8OYB - chains A and C of the 3 polymer chains in the assembly; structure by X-ray diffraction, 2.25 A resolution.

# Chain A
Molecule: Deoxyribodipyrimidine photo-lyase
Organism: Methanosarcina mazei Go1
Notes: EC 4.1.99.3
UniProtKB: Q8PYK9 (Q8PYK9_METMA); numbering as in UniProt (aligned over 1-464)
Amino-acid sequence (498 residues; numbered -19 to 478; the number before each row is that of its first residue; numbers below 1 keep their minus sign (Met-19 is residue -19)):
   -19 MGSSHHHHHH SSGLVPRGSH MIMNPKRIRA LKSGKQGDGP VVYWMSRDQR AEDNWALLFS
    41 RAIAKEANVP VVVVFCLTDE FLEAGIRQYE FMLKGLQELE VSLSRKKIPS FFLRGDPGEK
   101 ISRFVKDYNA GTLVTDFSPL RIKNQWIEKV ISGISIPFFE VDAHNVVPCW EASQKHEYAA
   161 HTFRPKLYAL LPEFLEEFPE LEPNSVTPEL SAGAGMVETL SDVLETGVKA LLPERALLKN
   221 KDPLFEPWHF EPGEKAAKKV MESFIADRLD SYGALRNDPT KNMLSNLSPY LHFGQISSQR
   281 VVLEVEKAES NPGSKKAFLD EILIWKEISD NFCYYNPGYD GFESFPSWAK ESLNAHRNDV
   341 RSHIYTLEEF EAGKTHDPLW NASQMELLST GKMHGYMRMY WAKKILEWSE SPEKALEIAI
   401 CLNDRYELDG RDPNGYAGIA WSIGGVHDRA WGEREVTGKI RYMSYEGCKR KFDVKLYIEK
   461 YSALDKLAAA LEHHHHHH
Disordered / not traced: -19 to 1, 190-198, 470-478
Sequence notes: initiating methionine (-19); expression tag (-18 to 0, 465-478)
Ligand contacts: dihydroflavine-adenine dinucleotide (FDA): Tyr252, Leu264, Ser265, Asn266, Leu267, Ser268, Leu271, Phe298, Glu301, Ile302, Trp305, Lys306, Ser309, Lys372, Met373, Gly375, Arg378, Met379, Trp381, Ala382, Asn403, Glu407, Asp409, Gly410, Asp412, Asn414, Gly415, Gly418, Ile419, Ser422

# Chain C
Molecule: Cpd-comprising oligonucleotide
Sequence (14 nucleotides; row label = number of the first residue in the row):
     1 ATCGGCTTCG CGCA

# How chain A and chain C interact
Contacting residue pairs (29):
  Ala160(A) - DT7(C)  hydrogen bond to the phosphate
  His161(A) - DC6(C)  phosphate contact
  His161(A) - DT7(C)  salt bridge to the phosphate
  Arg164(A) - DT7(C)  salt bridge to the phosphate
  Arg256(A) - DT7(C)  base contact
  Arg256(A) - DT8(C)  base contact
  Glu301(A) - DT7(C)  hydrogen bond to the base
  Trp305(A) - DT7(C)  stacking on the base
  Tyr376(A) - DC9(C)  phosphate contact
  Trp421(A) - DT7(C)  base contact
  Arg429(A) - DC6(C)  base contact
  Trp431(A) - DT8(C)  phosphate contact
  Trp431(A) - DC9(C)  base contact
  Arg441(A) - DT8(C)  salt bridge to the phosphate
  Arg441(A) - DC9(C)  hydrogen bond to the sugar
  Tyr442(A) - DC9(C)  phosphate contact
  Tyr442(A) - DG10(C)  sugar contact
  Met443(A) - DC9(C)  phosphate contact
  Met443(A) - DG10(C)  phosphate contact
  Ser444(A) - DG10(C)  hydrogen bond to the phosphate
  Ser444(A) - DC11(C)  hydrogen bond to the phosphate
  Glu446(A) - DC11(C)  phosphate contact
  Gly447(A) - DG10(C)  phosphate contact
  Gly447(A) - DC11(C)  phosphate contact
  Arg450(A) - DC11(C)  base contact
  Arg450(A) - DG12(C)  hydrogen bond to the base
  Arg450(A) - DC13(C)  base contact
  Lys451(A) - DC9(C)  salt bridge to the phosphate
  Lys451(A) - DG10(C)  salt bridge to the phosphate
Other interface residues (no listed pair), chain A (22 interface residues in all): Ala159, Gly253, Met379, Cys448
Other interface residues (no listed pair), chain C (9 interface residues in all): DG5

# Summary
The interface between chain A and chain C involves 22 residues on one side and 9 on the other; the contacts
include 6 hydrogen bonds, 5 salt bridges and 1 aromatic stacking contact. Polar contacts include
Glu301(A)-DT7(C), Arg450(A)-DG12(C) and Arg441(A)-DC9(C).
Here chain A is Deoxyribodipyrimidine photo-lyase (Methanosarcina mazei Go1) and chain C is Cpd-comprising
oligonucleotide. Entry 8OYB (Time-resolved SFX structure of the class II photolyase complexed with a thymine
dimer (30 microsecond pump-probe ...) was determined by X-ray diffraction (same publication as 8OET, 8OY3,
8OY4, 8OY5, 8OY6, 8OY7 and 4 further entries).
